5J0R - chains A and T of the 4 polymer chains in the assembly; structure by X-ray diffraction, 2.00 A resolution.

== Chain A ==
Protein: DNA polymerase beta
Source organism: Homo sapiens
Notes: EC 2.7.7.7, 4.2.99.-; fragment: DNA Polymerase Beta
UniProtKB: P06746 (DPOLB_HUMAN); residue numbers follow UniProt; this construct covers 1-335
Amino-acid sequence (335 residues; numbered 1 to 335; the number before each row is that of its first residue):
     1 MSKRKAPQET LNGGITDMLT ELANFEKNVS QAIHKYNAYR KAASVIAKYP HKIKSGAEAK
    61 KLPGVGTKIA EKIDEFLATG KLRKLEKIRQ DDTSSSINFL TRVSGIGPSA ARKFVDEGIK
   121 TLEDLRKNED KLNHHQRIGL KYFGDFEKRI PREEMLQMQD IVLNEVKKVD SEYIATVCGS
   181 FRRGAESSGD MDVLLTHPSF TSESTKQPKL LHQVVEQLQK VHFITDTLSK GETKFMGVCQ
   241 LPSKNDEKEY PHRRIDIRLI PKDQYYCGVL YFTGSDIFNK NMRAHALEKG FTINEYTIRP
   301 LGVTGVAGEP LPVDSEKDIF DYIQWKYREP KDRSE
Not modelled in the structure: 1-5, 205-207
Ion coordination: Na+ site 1: Ser30, Ser171; Na+ site 2: Lys60, Leu62, Val65 (shared with 1 residue of chain D); Na+ site 3: Thr101, Val103, Ile106 (shared with 1 residue of chain P); Na+ site 4 near Thr101 (its only coordinating residue here)
Curated features (UniProtKB/Swiss-Prot):
  - region: Arg183 to Asp192 (DNA-binding)
  - active site: Lys72 (Nucleophile)
  - binding site (K(+)): Lys60, Leu62, Val65, Thr101, Val103, Ile106
  - binding site (Na(+)): Lys60, Leu62, Val65, Thr101, Val103, Ile106
  - binding site (dATP): Arg149, Ser180, Arg183, Gly189, Asp190
  - binding site (dCTP): Arg149, Ser180, Arg183, Gly189, Asp190
  - binding site (dGTP): Arg149, Ser180, Arg183, Gly189, Asp190, Asp192
  - binding site (dTTP): Arg149, Ser180, Arg183, Gly189, Asp190
  - binding site (Mg(2+)): Asp190, Asp192, Asp256
  - modified residue: Lys72 (N6-acetyllysine), Arg83 (Omega-N-methylarginine), Arg152 (Omega-N-methylarginine)
  - cross-link (Glycyl lysine isopeptide (Lys-Gly)): Lys41 (interchain with G-Cter in ubiquitin), Lys61 (interchain with G-Cter in ubiquitin), Lys81 (interchain with G-Cter in ubiquitin)
  - natural variant: Leu22 (L22P: Found in a gastric cancer sample; uncertain significance), Tyr39 (Y39C: Found in a gastric cancer sample; uncertain significance), Gly118 (G118V: Decreased DNA-directed DNA polymerase activity), Arg137 (R137Q: Decreased function in base-excision repair), Arg149 (R149I: Decreased DNA-directed DNA polymerase activity), Asp160 (D160N: Found in a gastric cancer sample; uncertain significance), Cys239 (C239R: Found in a gastric cancer sample; uncertain significance), Lys289 (K289M: Found in a colon cancer sample; uncertain significance), Asn294 (N294D: Found in a gastric cancer sample; uncertain significance), Glu295 (E295K: Found in a gastric cancer sample; uncertain significance)
  - mutagenesis: Phe25 (F25W: No effect on 5'-dRP lyase activity. Decreased ssDNA binding), His34 (H34G: Decreased 5'-dRP lyase activity. Decreased ssDNA binding), Lys35 (K35A: Decreased 5'-dRP lyase activity. Decreased ssDNA binding. Loss of 5'-dRP lyase activity; when associated with A-68 and A-72. Decreased ssDNA binding; when associated with A-68 and A-72 ...), Tyr39 (Y39F: No effect on 5'-dRP lyase activity; Y39Q: Abolishes DNA polymerase and 5'-dRP lyase activity), Lys41 (K41R: Abolishes ubiquitination; when associated with R-61 and R-81), Lys60 (K60A: Decreased 5'-dRP lyase activity. Decreased ssDNA binding), Lys61 (K61R: Abolishes ubiquitination; when associated with R-41 and R-81), Lys68 (K68A: No effect on 5'-dRP lyase activity. Decreased ssDNA binding. Loss of 5'-dRP lyase activity; when associated with A-35 and A-72. Decreased ssDNA binding; when associated with A-35 and A-72 ...), Glu71 (E71Q: No effect on 5'-dRP lyase activity. No effect on structure shown by circular dichroism. No effect on ssDNA binding), Lys72 (K72A: Severely reduced 5'-dRP lyase activity. Does not affect ssDNA binding. Loss of 5'-dRP lyase activity; when associated with A-35 and A-68. Decreased ssDNA binding ...), Glu75 (E75A: Slightly decreased 5'-dRP lyase activity. Decreased ssDNA binding. No effect on structure shown by circular dichroism), Lys81 (K81R: Abolishes ubiquitination; when associated with R-41 and R-61), 5 further mutagenesis entries in UniProt

== Chain T ==
Molecule: Template Strand
Sequence (16 nucleotides; numbered 1 to 16; the number before each row is that of its first residue):
     1 CCGACACCGC ATCAGC

== Chain A / chain T interface ==
Residue-residue contacts (15; chain A residue first):
  His34(A) - DC5(T)  stacking on the base
  Asn133(A) - DT12(T)  phosphate contact
  His134(A) - DT12(T)  phosphate contact
  Ser229(A) - DC10(T)  phosphate contact
  Ser229(A) - DA11(T)  phosphate contact
  Lys230(A) - DC10(T)  hydrogen bond to the phosphate
  Lys230(A) - DA11(T)  hydrogen bond to the phosphate
  Gly231(A) - DC10(T)  phosphate contact
  Glu232(A) - DC10(T)  hydrogen bond to the phosphate
  Thr233(A) - DG9(T)  phosphate contact
  Thr233(A) - DC10(T)  hydrogen bond to the phosphate
  Lys234(A) - DG9(T)  phosphate contact
  Lys234(A) - DC10(T)  hydrogen bond to the phosphate
  Tyr271(A) - DA6(T)  base contact
  Tyr296(A) - DC8(T)  sugar contact
Also at the interface, not in a pair above, chain A (12 interface residues in all): Leu228

== Overview ==
12 residues of chain A and 7 residues of chain T are in contact; the contacts include 5 hydrogen bonds and 1
aromatic stacking contact. Polar pairs include Lys230(A)-DC10(T), Lys230(A)-DA11(T) and Glu232(A)-DC10(T).
Chain A is DNA polymerase beta (Homo sapiens) and chain T is Template Strand; the structure, Binary complex
crystal structure of DNA polymerase Beta with C:A mismatch at the primer terminus, was determined by X-ray
diffraction, deposited together with 5J0O, 5J0P, 5J0Q, 5J0S, 5J0T, 5J0U and 16 further entries.
